Entry 7JQQ (electron microscopy, 4.10 A resolution (low resolution: residue-level contacts below are approximate; hydrogen-bond / salt-bridge calls are withheld)); this record covers chains C and F of the 12 polymer chains in the assembly.

# Chain C
Name: DNA packaging protein
Organism: Bacillus phage phi29
Notes: EC 3.6.4.-
UniProtKB: P11014 (PKG16_BPPH2); numbering as in UniProt (aligned over 1-332)
Sequence (332 residues; row label = number of the first residue in the row):
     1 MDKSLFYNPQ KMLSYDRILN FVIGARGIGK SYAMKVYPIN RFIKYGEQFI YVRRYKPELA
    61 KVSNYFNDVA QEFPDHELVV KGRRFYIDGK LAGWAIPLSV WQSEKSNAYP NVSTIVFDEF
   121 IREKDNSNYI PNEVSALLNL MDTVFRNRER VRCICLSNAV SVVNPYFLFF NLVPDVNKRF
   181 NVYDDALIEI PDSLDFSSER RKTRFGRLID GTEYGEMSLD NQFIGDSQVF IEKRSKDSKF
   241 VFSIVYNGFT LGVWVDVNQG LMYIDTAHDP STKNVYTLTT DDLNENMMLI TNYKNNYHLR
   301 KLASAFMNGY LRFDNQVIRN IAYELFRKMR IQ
Unresolved in the structure: 1-3, 331-332
Ion coordination: Mg2+: Ser31, Asp118 (together with ATP-gamma-S)
Residues lining bound ligands: ATP-gamma-S (AGS; phosphothiophosphoric acid-adenylate ester): Phe6, Ala25, Arg26, Gly27, Ile28, Gly29, Lys30, Ser31, Tyr32, Lys35, Asp118, Leu156, Asn158
UniProt features mapped onto this chain:
  - binding site (ATP): Gly24 to Ser31
Reported in the primary citation:
  - binding site for the 60-nt DNA strand (chain F): Lys56
  - binding site for ATP-gamma-S: Lys105, Arg146
  - catalytic residues: Lys105, Asn158, Gln222 (proposed by the authors, not directly observed)

# Chain F
Molecule: 60-nt DNA strand
Organism: Bacillus virus phi29
Sequence (60 nucleotides; each row starts with the number of its first residue):
     1 GTCAGTCAGT CAGTCAGTCA GTCAGTCAGT CAGTCAGTCA GTCAGTCAGT CAGTCAGTCA

# Chain C / chain F interface
Residue-residue contacts - 8 pairs, chain C then chain F:
  Tyr55(C) - DC43(F)
  Tyr55(C) - DA44(F)
  Lys56(C) - DA44(F)
  Ser99(C) - DA44(F)
  Asn128(C) - DC43(F)
  Asn292(C) - DC35(F)
  Tyr293(C) - DT34(F)
  Tyr293(C) - DC35(F)
Interface residues without a listed pair, chain C (8 interface residues in all): Val100, Tyr297
Interface residues without a listed pair, chain F (6 interface residues in all): DT42, DG45

# Summary
8 residues of chain C and 6 residues of chain F are in contact. Ligands of chain C: ATP-gamma-S. The Mg2+ site
is built by Ser31(C) and Asp118(C). UniProt lists 8 ATP-binding residues on chain C. From the paper: catalytic
residues Lys105(C), Asn158(C) and Gln222(C); a binding site for ATP-gamma-S at Lys105(C) and Arg146(C).
Here chain C is DNA packaging protein (Bacillus phage phi29) and chain F is a 60-nt DNA strand (Bacillus virus
phi29). Entry 7JQQ (The bacteriophage Phi-29 viral genome packaging motor assembly) was determined by electron
microscopy.
